8RD4 - chains D and Y of the 6 polymer chains in the assembly; structure by electron microscopy, 3.58 A resolution.

[Chain D]
Molecule: Telomeric repeat-binding factor 2-interacting protein 1
Organism: Homo sapiens
UniProtKB: Q9NYB0 (TE2IP_HUMAN); residues 1-399 here = UniProt positions 1-399
Chain sequence (399 residues; numbered 1 to 399; the number before each row is that of its first residue):
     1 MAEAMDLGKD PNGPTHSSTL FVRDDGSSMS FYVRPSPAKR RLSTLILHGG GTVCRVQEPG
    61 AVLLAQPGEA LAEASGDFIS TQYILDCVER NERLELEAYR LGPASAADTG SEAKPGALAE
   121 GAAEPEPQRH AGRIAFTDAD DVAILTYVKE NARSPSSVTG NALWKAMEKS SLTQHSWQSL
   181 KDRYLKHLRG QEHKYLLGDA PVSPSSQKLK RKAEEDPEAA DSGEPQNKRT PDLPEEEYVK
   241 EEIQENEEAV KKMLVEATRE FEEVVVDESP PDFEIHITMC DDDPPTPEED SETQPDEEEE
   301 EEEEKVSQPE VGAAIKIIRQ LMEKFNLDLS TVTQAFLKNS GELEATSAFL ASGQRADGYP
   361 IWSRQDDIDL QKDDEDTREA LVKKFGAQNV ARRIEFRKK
Not modelled in the structure: 1-10, 104-131, 197-399
UniProt features mapped onto this chain:
  - motif: Lys383 to Lys399 (Nuclear localization signal)
  - modified residue: Ala2 (N-acetylalanine), Ser36 (Phosphoserine), Ser43 (Phosphoserine), Ser154 (Phosphoserine), Ser156 (Phosphoserine), Ser203 (Phosphoserine), Ser206 (Phosphoserine)
  - cross-link (Glycyl lysine isopeptide (Lys-Gly)): Lys114 (interchain with G-Cter in SUMO2), Lys194 (interchain with G-Cter in SUMO2), Lys208 (interchain with G-Cter in SUMO2), Lys212 (interchain with G-Cter in SUMO2), Lys240 (interchain with G-Cter in SUMO2), Lys372 (interchain with G-Cter in SUMO2)
From the paper describing this entry:
  - binding site for the 100-nt DNA strand: Arg133
  - mutagenesis - R133E: abolished binding to DNA-PK
  - mutagenesis - K39D/R40E/R55E: abolished binding to KU

[Chain Y]
Molecule: 100-nt DNA strand
Sequence (100 nucleotides; each row starts with the number of its first residue):
   215 GCGTGAGCTA ATCTATGTGA GACTGATGTT AACCCTAACC CTAACCCTAA CCCTAACCCT
   275 AACCCTAACC CTAACCCTAA GAGACAATAG AATATAGACG
Not modelled in the structure: 256-314

[Chain D / chain Y interface]
Residue-residue contacts (16; chain D residue first):
  Arg133(D) - DA245(Y)  base contact
  Arg133(D) - DA246(Y)  sugar contact
  Arg133(D) - DC247(Y)  sugar contact
  Phe136(D) - DA246(Y)  phosphate contact
  His175(D) - DC247(Y)  phosphate contact
  Ser176(D) - DC247(Y)  hydrogen bond to the phosphate
  Ser176(D) - DC248(Y)  phosphate contact
  Trp177(D) - DC248(Y)  phosphate contact
  Gln178(D) - DC248(Y)  hydrogen bond to the phosphate
  Gln178(D) - DC249(Y)  base contact
  Ser179(D) - DA246(Y)  sugar contact
  Ser179(D) - DC247(Y)  hydrogen bond to the phosphate
  Asp182(D) - DC247(Y)  hydrogen bond to the base
  Asp182(D) - DC248(Y)  hydrogen bond to the base
  Arg183(D) - DA246(Y)  salt bridge to the phosphate
  Lys186(D) - DA245(Y)  salt bridge to the phosphate
Interface residues without a listed pair, chain D (12 interface residues in all): Ile134, Ala135

[In short]
12 residues of chain D and 5 residues of chain Y are in contact, with 5 hydrogen bonds and 2 salt bridges.
Polar pairs include Asp182(D)-DC247(Y), Asp182(D)-DC248(Y) and Ser176(D)-DC247(Y). The paper reports a binding
site for the 100-nt DNA strand at Arg133(D); R133E of chain D abolishes binding to DNA-PK.
Chain D is Telomeric repeat-binding factor 2-interacting protein 1 (Homo sapiens) and chain Y is a 100-nt DNA
strand; the structure, Telomeric RAP1:DNA-PK complex, was determined by electron microscopy.
